Entry 1JJ8 (X-ray diffraction, 2.75 A resolution); this record covers chains B and C of the 3 polymer chains in the assembly.

# Chain B
Molecule: 14-nt DNA strand
Sequence (14 nucleotides; numbered 16 to 29; the number before each row is that of its first residue):
    16 ATCTTATCAA AAAC

# Chain C
Protein: DNA-invertase hin
Notes: fragment: residues 139 to 190
UniProtKB: P03013 (HIN_SALTY); residues 139-190 here = UniProt positions 139-190
Amino-acid sequence (52 residues; numbered 139 to 190; the number before each row is that of its first residue):
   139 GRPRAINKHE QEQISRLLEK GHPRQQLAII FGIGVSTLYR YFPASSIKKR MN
Unresolved in the structure: 188-190
Curated features (UniProtKB/Swiss-Prot):
  - DNA-binding region: Arg162 to Pro181 (H-T-H motif)

# Interface between chain B and chain C
Residue-residue contacts (15):
  DC18(B) with Tyr177(C), sugar contact
  DT19(B) with Arg162(C), salt bridge to the phosphate; Tyr177(C), hydrogen bond to the phosphate; Ala182(C), phosphate contact
  DT20(B) with Tyr177(C), base contact; Pro181(C), phosphate contact; Ala182(C), hydrogen bond to the phosphate; Ser183(C), hydrogen bond to the phosphate
  DA26(B) with Arg140(C), hydrogen bond to the base
  DA27(B) with Gly139(C), base contact; Arg140(C), hydrogen bond to the base; Pro141(C), phosphate contact
  DA28(B) with Gly139(C), hydrogen bond to the base; Pro141(C), sugar contact
  DC29(B) with Gly139(C), sugar contact
Also at the interface, not in a pair above, chain B (9 interface residues in all): DA21, DA25
Also at the interface, not in a pair above, chain C (9 interface residues in all): Ser174

# Summary
Chain B and chain C each contribute 9 residues to their interface, with 6 hydrogen bonds and 1 salt bridge.
Polar pairs include DA26(B)-Arg140(C), DA27(B)-Arg140(C) and DA28(B)-Gly139(C).
Chain B is a 14-nt DNA strand and chain C is DNA-invertase hin; the structure, Testing the Water-Mediated HIN
Recombinase DNA Recognition by Systematic Mutations, was determined by X-ray diffraction, deposited together
with 1IJW, 1JJ6, 1JKO, 1JKP, 1JKQ and 1JKR.
